4JYZ - chains A and B; structure by X-ray diffraction, 2.50 A resolution.

[Chain A]
Name: Glutamine--tRNA ligase
Source organism: Escherichia coli
Notes: EC 6.1.1.18
UniProtKB: P00962 (SYQ_ECOLI); residues 1-553 here correspond to UniProt positions 2-554 (UniProt number = residue number + 1)
Sequence (553 residues; row label = number of the first residue in the row):
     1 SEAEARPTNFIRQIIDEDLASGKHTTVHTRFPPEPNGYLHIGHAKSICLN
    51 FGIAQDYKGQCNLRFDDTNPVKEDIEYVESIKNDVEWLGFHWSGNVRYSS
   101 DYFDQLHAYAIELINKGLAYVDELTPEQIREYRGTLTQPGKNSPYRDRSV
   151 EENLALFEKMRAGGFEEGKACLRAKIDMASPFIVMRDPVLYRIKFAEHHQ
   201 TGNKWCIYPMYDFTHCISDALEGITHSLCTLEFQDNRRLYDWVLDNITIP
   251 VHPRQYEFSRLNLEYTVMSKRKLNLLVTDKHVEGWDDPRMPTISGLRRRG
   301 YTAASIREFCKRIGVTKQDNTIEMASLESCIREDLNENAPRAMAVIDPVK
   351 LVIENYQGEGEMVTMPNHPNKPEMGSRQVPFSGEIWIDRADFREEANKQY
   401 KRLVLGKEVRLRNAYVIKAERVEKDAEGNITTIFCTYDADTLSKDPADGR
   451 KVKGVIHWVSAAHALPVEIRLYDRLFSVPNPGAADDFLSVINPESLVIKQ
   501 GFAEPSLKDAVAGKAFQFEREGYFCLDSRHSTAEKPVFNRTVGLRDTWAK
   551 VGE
Not modelled in the structure: 1-6, 549-553
UniProt features mapped onto this chain:
  - region: Thr316 to Glu323 (Interaction with tRNA)
  - motif: Pro33 to His43 ('HIGH' region), Val267 to Arg271 ('KMSKS' region)
  - binding site (ATP): Glu34 to Asn36, His40 to Ser46, Thr230, Arg260, Leu261, Met268 to Lys270
  - binding site (L-glutamine): Asp66, Tyr211
Ligand contacts: ATP (adenosine-5'-triphosphate): Phe31, Pro32, Pro33, Glu34, Asn36, His40, Gly42, His43, Lys45, Ser46, Leu228, Cys229, Thr230, Phe233, Phe258, Arg260, Leu261, Met268, Ser269, Lys270
What the authors report for this chain:
  - conformationally variable residues (order/disorder transition): Lys401, Lys444 to Gly454
  - contacts within the chain: Glu408-Arg450 (salt bridge)
  - binding site for ATP: His43, Arg260

[Chain B]
Molecule: 75-nt RNA strand
Source organism: Escherichia coli
Sequence (75 nucleotides; numbered 901 to 976; 1 number in that range is skipped by the numbering (no residue carries it; nothing is unmodelled there); the number before each row is that of its first residue):
   901 UGGGGUAUCGCCAAGC
   918 GGUAAGGCACCGGUUUXUGAUACCGGCAUUCGCAGGUUCGAAUCCUGCUA
   968 CCCCAGCCA
Not modelled in the structure: 901, 946-947
Modified residues: 4SU (4-thiouridine-5'-monophosphate) at position 908, OMG (o2'-methylguanosine-5'-monophosphate) at position 918, H2U (5,6-dihydrouridine-5'-monophosphate) at position 920, OMU (o2'-methyluridine 5'-monophosphate) at position 932, 1RN ((E)-N-{[4-oxo-1-(5-O-phosphono-beta-D-arabinofuranosyl)-2-thioxo-1,2,3,4-tetrahydropyrimidin-5-yl]methylidene}glycine) at position 934, 2MA (2-methyladenosine-5'-monophosphate) at position 937, PSU (pseudouridine-5'-monophosphate) at position 938, 5MU (5-methyluridine 5'-monophosphate) at position 954, PSU (pseudouridine-5'-monophosphate) at position 955
Covalent attachments: covalent link C916-OMG_918

[Interface between chain A and chain B]
Residue-residue contacts (102; chain A residue first):
  Gln13(A) with G915(B), hydrogen bond to the phosphate; C916(B), hydrogen bond to the base
  Glu34(A) with A976(B), sugar contact
  Asp66(A) with A976(B), phosphate contact
  Thr68(A) with A976(B), hydrogen bond to the phosphate
  Asn69(A) with C975(B), hydrogen bond to the sugar; A976(B), phosphate contact
  Lys72(A) with C975(B), sugar contact
  Leu124(A) with C974(B), hydrogen bond to the base
  Thr125(A) with C974(B), base contact
  Pro126(A) with C974(B), base contact
  Ile129(A) with C974(B), phosphate contact
  Arg130(A) with G973(B), salt bridge to the phosphate
  Arg133(A) with A972(B), hydrogen bond to the sugar; G973(B), salt bridge to the phosphate; C974(B), salt bridge to the phosphate
  Gly134(A) with A972(B), sugar contact
  Thr135(A) with A972(B), base contact
  Leu136(A) with G902(B), base contact; C971(B), base contact; A972(B), base contact
  Gly168(A) with C974(B), hydrogen bond to the base
  Cys171(A) with C974(B), base contact
  Pro181(A) with G902(B), hydrogen bond to the base; G903(B), sugar contact
  Phe182(A) with G903(B), sugar contact; G904(B), sugar contact
  Ile183(A) with C971(B), sugar contact; A972(B), sugar contact
  Val189(A) with C974(B), sugar contact
  Arg192(A) with C974(B), phosphate contact; C975(B), salt bridge to the phosphate; A976(B), salt bridge to the phosphate
  Lys194(A) with C975(B), salt bridge to the phosphate
  Met210(A) with C974(B), sugar contact; C975(B), sugar contact; A976(B), phosphate contact
  Tyr211(A) with A976(B), hydrogen bond to the phosphate
  Glu232(A) with C970(B), sugar contact
  Phe233(A) with A976(B), base contact
  Gln234(A) with G904(B), sugar contact; G905(B), sugar contact
  Asp235(A) with G903(B), hydrogen bond to the base; G904(B), hydrogen bond to the sugar; C970(B), base contact; C971(B), sugar contact
  Asn236(A) with A976(B), base contact
  Arg237(A) with G905(B), salt bridge to the phosphate
  Arg238(A) with G904(B), hydrogen bond to the phosphate; G905(B), salt bridge to the phosphate
  Arg312(A) with G924(B), sugar contact; C925(B), sugar contact
  Ile313(A) with C912(B), hydrogen bond to the sugar; A913(B), sugar contact
  Thr316(A) with A913(B), hydrogen bond to the phosphate; A914(B), phosphate contact
  Lys317(A) with G905(B), phosphate contact; U906(B), phosphate contact
  Gln318(A) with U906(B), phosphate contact; A907(B), phosphate contact; 4SU_908(B), phosphate contact; A913(B), phosphate contact
  Asp319(A) with C969(B), hydrogen bond to the sugar
  Asn320(A) with C912(B), phosphate contact
  Thr321(A) with C911(B), hydrogen bond to the sugar; C912(B), hydrogen bond to the phosphate
  Ile322(A) with C911(B), sugar contact
  Glu323(A) with G910(B), hydrogen bond to the base; C911(B), sugar contact
  Ala325(A) with C925(B), sugar contact; A926(B), sugar contact
  Ser326(A) with C925(B), hydrogen bond to the sugar
  Ser329(A) with C925(B), sugar contact
  Asn336(A) with PSU_938(B), hydrogen bond to the sugar
  Arg341(A) with U935(B), hydrogen bond to the base; 2MA_937(B), base contact
  Asn370(A) with 2MA_937(B), hydrogen bond to the base; PSU_938(B), hydrogen bond to the base
  Gln399(A) with G936(B), hydrogen bond to the base
  Tyr400(A) with G936(B), base contact
  Lys401(A) with G936(B), hydrogen bond to the base
  Arg402(A) with G936(B), hydrogen bond to the base
  Arg410(A) with 1RN_934(B), base contact
  Arg412(A) with 1RN_934(B), phosphate contact; U935(B), salt bridge to the phosphate
  Asn413(A) with 1RN_934(B), base contact
  Leu442(A) with 1RN_934(B), base contact
  Ser443(A) with 1RN_934(B), base contact
  Lys444(A) with 1RN_934(B), base contact
  Val455(A) with 1RN_934(B), sugar contact; U935(B), sugar contact
  Gln517(A) with U935(B), hydrogen bond to the base
  Glu519(A) with U935(B), base contact
  Arg520(A) with U935(B), hydrogen bond to the base; G936(B), salt bridge to the phosphate
  Leu544(A) with U935(B), base contact; 2MA_937(B), sugar contact
  Arg545(A) with C927(B), salt bridge to the phosphate; 2MA_937(B), salt bridge to the phosphate; PSU_938(B), phosphate contact
  Thr547(A) with G936(B), hydrogen bond to the sugar
  Trp548(A) with G936(B), stacking on the base
Other interface residues (no listed pair), chain A (80 interface residues in all): Thr8, Asn9, Thr137, Ala170, Pro209, Leu231, Gly314, Val315, Arg332, His368, Pro369, Leu411, Asp445, Asp546
Other interface residues (no listed pair), chain B (32 interface residues in all): C928
Interface features reported in the paper:
  - interface residues, chain A: Gln399(A), Arg402(A), Arg410(A), Arg412(A), Asn413(A), Leu442(A), Lys444(A), Val455(A), Trp548(A)

[In short]
Chain A and chain B form an interface of 80 and 32 residues respectively; the contacts include 29 hydrogen
bonds, 12 salt bridges and 1 aromatic stacking contact. Among the polar pairs are Gln13(A)-C916(B),
Leu124(A)-C974(B) and Gly168(A)-C974(B). From the paper: a binding site for ATP at His43(A) and Arg260(A);
interface residues Gln399(A), Arg402(A) and Arg410(A) among others.
Here chain A is Glutamine--tRNA ligase and chain B is a 75-nt RNA strand, both from Escherichia coli. Entry
4JYZ (Crystal structure of E. coli glutaminyl-tRNA synthetase bound to ATP and native tRNA(Gln) containing the
cmnm5s2U34 ...) was determined by X-ray diffraction.
